8EA3 - chains 1 and W of the 30 polymer chains in the assembly; structure by electron microscopy, 3.70 A resolution.

# Chain 1
Molecule: Target_LE
Sequence (141 nucleotides; each row starts with the number of its first residue; numbers below 1 keep their minus sign (DG-51 is residue -51)):
   -51 GTCACAATGACATTAATCTGTCACCGACGACAGATAATTTGTCACTGTAC
    -1 AGTAGAATATAGATGCGCATCTATATAGATGCAAATTGAGTGGCCTTATT
    49 AAATGACTTCTCAACCAGTCAGCACGCCCAGACCAGGGCAC
Not modelled in the structure: -51 to -30, 70-89

# Chain W
Molecule: TnsB
From: Scytonema hofmannii
Chain sequence (584 residues; each row starts with the number of its first residue):
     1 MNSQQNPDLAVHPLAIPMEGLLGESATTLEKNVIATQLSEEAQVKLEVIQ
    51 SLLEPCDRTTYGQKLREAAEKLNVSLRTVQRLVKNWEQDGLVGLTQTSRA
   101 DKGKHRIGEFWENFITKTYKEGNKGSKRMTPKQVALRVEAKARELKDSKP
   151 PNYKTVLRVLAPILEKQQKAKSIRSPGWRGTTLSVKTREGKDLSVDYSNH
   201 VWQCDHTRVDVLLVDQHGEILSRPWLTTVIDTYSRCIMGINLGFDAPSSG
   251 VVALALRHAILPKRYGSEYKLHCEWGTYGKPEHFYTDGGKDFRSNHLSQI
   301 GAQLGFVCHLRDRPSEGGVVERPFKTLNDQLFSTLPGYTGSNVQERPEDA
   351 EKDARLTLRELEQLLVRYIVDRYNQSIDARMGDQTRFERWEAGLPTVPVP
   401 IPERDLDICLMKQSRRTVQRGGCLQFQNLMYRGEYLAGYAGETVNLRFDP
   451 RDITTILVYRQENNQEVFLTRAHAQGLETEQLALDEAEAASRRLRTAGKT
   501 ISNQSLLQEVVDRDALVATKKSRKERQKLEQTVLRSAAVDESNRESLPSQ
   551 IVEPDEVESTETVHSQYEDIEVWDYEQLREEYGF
Not modelled in the structure: 1-28, 543-584
From the paper describing this entry:
  - mutagenesis - Y439A: decreased catalytic activity with TnsC
  - mutagenesis - R432A: unchanged catalytic activity with TnsC
  - mutagenesis - R432A: unchanged catalytic activity (ATP hydrolysis)

# Interface between chain 1 and chain W
Residue-residue contacts - 36 pairs, chain 1 then chain W:
  DG-26(1) - Arg66(W)  salt bridge to the phosphate
  DA-25(1) - Arg77(W)  sugar contact
  DA-25(1) - Gln80(W)  hydrogen bond to the phosphate
  DC-24(1) - Arg77(W)  hydrogen bond to the base
  DC-24(1) - Lys84(W)  salt bridge to the phosphate
  DG-23(1) - Arg77(W)  hydrogen bond to the base
  DA-15(1) - Arg99(W)  hydrogen bond to the base
  DT-14(1) - Arg99(W)  sugar contact
  DT-14(1) - Asp101(W)  phosphate contact
  DT-14(1) - Lys102(W)  salt bridge to the phosphate
  DT-14(1) - Arg106(W)  hydrogen bond to the base
  DT-13(1) - Asp101(W)  phosphate contact
  DT-13(1) - Lys102(W)  phosphate contact
  DT-13(1) - Gly103(W)  hydrogen bond to the phosphate
  DT-13(1) - Lys104(W)  sugar contact
  DT-13(1) - Arg106(W)  hydrogen bond to the phosphate
  DT-12(1) - His105(W)  salt bridge to the phosphate
  DT-12(1) - Arg106(W)  hydrogen bond to the phosphate
  DT-12(1) - Ile107(W)  hydrogen bond to the phosphate
  DT-12(1) - Thr155(W)  sugar contact
  DT-12(1) - Arg158(W)  base contact
  DG-11(1) - Pro150(W)  phosphate contact
  DG-11(1) - Pro151(W)  phosphate contact
  DG-11(1) - Asn152(W)  hydrogen bond to the phosphate
  DG-11(1) - Thr155(W)  hydrogen bond to the phosphate
  DG-11(1) - Arg158(W)  hydrogen bond to the base
  DT-10(1) - Asn152(W)  base contact
  DT-10(1) - Lys154(W)  base contact
  DT6(1) - Ala246(W)  phosphate contact
  DA7(1) - Ala246(W)  phosphate contact
  DA7(1) - Pro247(W)  phosphate contact
  DA7(1) - Lys290(W)  base contact
  DT8(1) - Lys290(W)  hydrogen bond to the base
  DT8(1) - Ser294(W)  phosphate contact
  DA9(1) - Asn295(W)  hydrogen bond to the phosphate
  DT18(1) - Arg420(W)  salt bridge to the phosphate
Also at the interface, not in a pair above, chain 1 (17 interface residues in all): DA-16, DC-9
Also at the interface, not in a pair above, chain W (32 interface residues in all): Arg58, Gly62, Leu65, Ser98, Ser248, Ser249, Asp291, Gln527

# Overview
17 residues of chain 1 face 32 of chain W across their interface; the contacts include 14 hydrogen bonds and 5
salt bridges. Among the polar pairs are DC-24(1)-Arg77(W), DG-23(1)-Arg77(W) and DA-15(1)-Arg99(W). From the
paper: Y439A of chain W reduces catalytic activity with TnsC; R432A of chain W leaves catalytic activity with
TnsC unchanged.
Here chain 1 is Target_LE and chain W is TnsB (Scytonema hofmannii). Entry 8EA3 (V-K CAST Transpososome from
Scytonema hofmanni, major configuration) was determined by electron microscopy (same publication as 8EA4 and
7SVU).
